1SCB - chain A; structure by X-ray diffraction, 2.30 A resolution.

Chain A:
Molecule: Subtilisin carlsberg
From: Bacillus licheniformis
Notes: EC 3.4.21.62
UniProtKB: P00780 (SUBT_BACLI); the author numbering skips numbers that UniProt does not, so the offset changes along the chain: 1-55 = UniProt 106-160; 57-275 = UniProt 161-379
Amino-acid sequence (274 residues; row label = number of the first residue in the row; note: 1 number in that range is skipped by the numbering (no residue carries it; nothing is unmodelled there)):
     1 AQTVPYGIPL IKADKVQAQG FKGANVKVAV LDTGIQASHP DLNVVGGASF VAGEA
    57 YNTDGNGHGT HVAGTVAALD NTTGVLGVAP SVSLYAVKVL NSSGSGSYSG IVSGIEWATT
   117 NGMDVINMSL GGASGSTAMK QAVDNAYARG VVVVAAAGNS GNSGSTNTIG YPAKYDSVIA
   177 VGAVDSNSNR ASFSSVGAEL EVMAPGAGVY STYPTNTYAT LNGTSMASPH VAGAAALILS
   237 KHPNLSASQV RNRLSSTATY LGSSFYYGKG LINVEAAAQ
Sequence notes: conflict Ser103 (Thr207 in P00780), Ala129 (Pro233 in P00780), Asn158 (Ser262 in P00780), Ser161 (Asn265 in P00780), Asn212 (Ser316 in P00780)
Bound ions: Ca2+: Gln2, Asp41, Leu75, Asn77, Thr79, Val81
Residues lining bound ligands:
  - acetonitrile (CCN), molecule 1: Pro9, Lys12, Asp14, Lys15
  - acetonitrile (CCN), molecule 2: Gly47, Tyr91, Trp113, Asn117
  - acetonitrile (CCN), molecule 3: Phe50, Val51, Ala52, Ser103
  - acetonitrile (CCN), molecule 4: Thr59, Asp60, Gly61
  - acetonitrile (CCN), molecule 5: Asp60, Gly61, Asn62, Gly63, Tyr209, Pro210
  - acetonitrile (CCN), molecule 6: His64, Asn155, Asn218, Gly219, Thr220, Ser221, Met222
  - acetonitrile (CCN), molecule 7: His64, Leu96, Gly100, Ser125, Leu126, Ser221
  - acetonitrile (CCN), molecule 8: Gly100, Ser101, Leu126, Gly127
  - acetonitrile (CCN), molecule 9: Thr115, Thr116, Arg145
  - acetonitrile (CCN), molecule 10: Ser125, Leu126, Gly127, Ala152, Ala153, Gly154, Asn155, Thr220, Ser221
  - acetonitrile (CCN), molecule 11: Tyr143, Ala144, Ser242, Ala243, Ser244
Swiss-Prot annotation at these positions:
  - active site (Charge relay system): Asp32, His64, Ser221
  - binding site (Ca(2+)): Gln2, Asp41, Leu75, Asn77, Thr79, Val81, Ala169, Tyr171, Val174

In short:
Ligands of chain A: 11 copies of acetonitrile. Gln2, Asp41, Leu75, Asn77, Thr79 and Val81 coordinate Ca2+.
Curated annotation (UniProt) lists 3 active-site residues and 9 Ca2+-binding residues.
Chain A is Subtilisin carlsberg (Bacillus licheniformis); the structure, Enzyme crystal structure in a neat
organic solvent, was determined by X-ray diffraction together with 1SCA from the same study.
